7BM2 - chains A and B of the 4 polymer chains in the assembly; structure by X-ray diffraction, 2.29 A resolution.

== Chain A (and B) ==
Molecule: Putative regulatory protein GTNG_1019
From: Geobacillus thermodenitrificans NG80-2
Notes: chain B of this document is another copy of the same molecule, construct and numbering; everything in this record applies to it too
Reference sequence: A4IM41 (Y1019_GEOTN); residue numbers follow UniProt; this construct covers 1-87
Amino-acid sequence (87 residues; numbered 1 to 87; the number before each row is that of its first residue):
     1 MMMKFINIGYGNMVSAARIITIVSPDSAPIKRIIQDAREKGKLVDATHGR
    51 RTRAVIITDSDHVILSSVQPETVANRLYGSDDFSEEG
Disordered / not traced: 1, 84-87 (chain B: 1, 79-87)
Modified residues: Mse1 (selenomethionine); Mse2, Mse3, Mse13 (selenomethionine; parent Met)
From the paper describing this entry:
  - binding site for sulfate ion: Arg50
  - mutagenesis - R50A, R51A: abolished binding to DNA
  - self-association interface (contacts with another copy of this molecule); pairs are residue here / residue on that copy: Ala17-Arg18 (backbone contact), Arg18-Asp59 (salt bridge), Arg32, Asp36, Glu39
  - mutagenesis - R32A, R50A, R51A: abolished signaling (PepsA promoter activity)
  - mutagenesis - P29S: abolished signaling
  - mutagenesis - D36S: unchanged signaling (epsA promoter activity)
  - mutagenesis - R18W: abolished signaling in response to PepsA promoter
  - mutagenesis - R18W: unchanged binding to PepsA promoter-containing DNA

== Interface between chain A and chain B ==
Contacting residue pairs (43; chain A residue first):
  Mse3(A) - Tyr78(B)
  Lys4(A) - Ala16(B)  hydrogen bond (side chain-backbone)
  Lys4(A) - Ala17(B)
  Lys4(A) - Leu77(B)
  Phe5(A) - Ala16(B)
  Phe5(A) - Ile19(B)  hydrophobic
  Phe5(A) - Ala74(B)  hydrophobic
  Phe5(A) - Leu77(B)  hydrophobic
  Asn7(A) - Glu71(B)
  Gly11(A) - Pro70(B)
  Gly11(A) - Glu71(B)  hydrogen bond (backbone-backbone)
  Asn12(A) - Ile22(B)
  Asn12(A) - Val23(B)
  Asn12(A) - Ser24(B)  hydrogen bond (side chain-backbone)
  Mse13(A) - Thr21(B)  hydrogen bond (backbone-side chain)
  Mse13(A) - Ile22(B)  hydrogen bond (backbone-backbone)
  Mse13(A) - Pro70(B)
  Mse13(A) - Ala74(B)  hydrophobic
  Val14(A) - Ile20(B)
  Val14(A) - Thr21(B)
  Ser15(A) - Ile19(B)
  Ser15(A) - Ile20(B)  hydrogen bond (backbone-backbone)
  Arg18(A) - Ala17(B)  hydrogen bond (side chain-backbone)
  Arg18(A) - Ile19(B)
  Arg18(A) - Asp59(B)  salt bridge
  Arg38(A) - Arg32(B)  hydrogen bond (backbone-side chain)
  Glu39(A) - Arg32(B)  hydrogen bond (backbone-side chain)
  Lys40(A) - Arg32(B)
  Gly41(A) - Arg32(B)
  Gly41(A) - Ile33(B)
  Lys42(A) - Asp61(B)  salt bridge
  Leu43(A) - Pro29(B)
  Leu43(A) - Ile33(B)
  Val44(A) - Val23(B)  hydrophobic
  Val44(A) - Ile33(B)  hydrophobic
  Val44(A) - Ile57(B)  hydrophobic
  Asp45(A) - Ser27(B)  hydrogen bond (backbone-side chain)
  Asp45(A) - Pro29(B)
  His48(A) - Asp26(B)  salt bridge
  Ser60(A) - Ile20(B)
  His62(A) - Ile57(B)
  His62(A) - Asp61(B)
  Ile64(A) - Thr21(B)
Interface residues without a listed pair, chain A (23 interface residues in all): Thr58
Interface residues without a listed pair, chain B (26 interface residues in all): Mse2, Ile6, Arg18, Ile30, Asp36

== Summary ==
The interface between chain A and chain B involves 23 residues on one side and 26 on the other, with 10
hydrogen bonds and 3 salt bridges. Polar pairs include Arg18(A)-Asp59(B), Lys42(A)-Asp61(B) and
His48(A)-Asp26(B). From the paper: a binding site for sulfate ion at Arg50(A); R32A, R50A and R51A of chain A
abolish signaling (PepsA promoter activity); 6 substitutions were tested in all.
Both chains are Putative regulatory protein GTNG_1019 (Geobacillus thermodenitrificans NG80-2). Entry 7BM2
(Crystal structure of the DNA-binding protein RemA from Geobacillus thermodenitrificans) was determined by
X-ray diffraction, deposited together with 7BME and 7P1W.
